2PTS - chain A; structure by X-ray diffraction, 2.00 A resolution.

# Chain A
Protein: Adenylosuccinate lyase
From: Escherichia coli
Notes: EC 4.3.2.2
Reference sequence: P0AB89 (PUR8_ECOLI); numbering as in UniProt (aligned over 1-456)
Chain sequence (462 residues; row label = number of the first residue in the row):
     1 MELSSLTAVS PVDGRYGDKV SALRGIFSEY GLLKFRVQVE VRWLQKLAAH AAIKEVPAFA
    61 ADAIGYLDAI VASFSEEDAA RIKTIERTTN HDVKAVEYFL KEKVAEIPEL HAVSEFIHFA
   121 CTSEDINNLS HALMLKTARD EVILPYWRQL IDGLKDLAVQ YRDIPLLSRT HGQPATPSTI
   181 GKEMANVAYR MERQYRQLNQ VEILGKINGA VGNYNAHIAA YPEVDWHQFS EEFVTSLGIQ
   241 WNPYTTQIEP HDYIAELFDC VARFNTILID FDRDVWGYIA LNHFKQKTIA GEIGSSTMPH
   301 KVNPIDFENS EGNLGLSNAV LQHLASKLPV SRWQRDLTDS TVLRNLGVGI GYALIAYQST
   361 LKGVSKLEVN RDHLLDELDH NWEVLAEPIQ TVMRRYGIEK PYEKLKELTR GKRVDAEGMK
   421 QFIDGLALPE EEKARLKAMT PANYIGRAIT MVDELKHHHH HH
Disordered / not traced: 290-297, 410-412, 459-462
Construct notes: modified residue (1, 134, 184, 191, 298, 393, 419, 439, 451); conflict Leu154 (Ile in P0AB89); expression tag (457-462)
Modified positions: Mse1, Mse134, Mse184, Mse191, Mse298, Mse393, Mse419, Mse439, Mse451 (selenomethionine; parent Met)
Swiss-Prot annotation at these positions:
  - active site (Proton donor/acceptor): His171, Ser295
  - binding site (AMP): Arg15, Tyr16, Asn90 to Asp92, Gln247, Asn309, Arg335, Ser340 to Arg344
  - binding site (N(6)-(1,2-dicarboxyethyl)-AMP): Arg15, Tyr16, Asn90 to Asp92, Thr122, Ser123, Gln247, Ser296, Lys301 to Asn303, Asn309, Arg335, Ser340 to Arg344
  - binding site (fumarate): His91, Thr122, Ser123, Gln247, Ser296, Lys301 to Asn303
  - modified residue (N6-acetyllysine): Lys94, Lys366
  - mutagenesis: His171 (H171A/N: Reduces catalytic activity about 500-fold), Ser295 (S295A: Reduces catalytic activity about 1000-fold)
What the authors report for this chain:
  - mutagenesis - H171A, H171N, S295A (1000-fold): decreased catalytic activity
  - catalytic residues: His91, Thr122, Ser123, His171, Ser296 (proposed by the authors, not directly observed)
  - conformationally variable residues (order/disorder transition): Ala290 to Thr297
  - conformationally variable residues (side-chain flip): His171 (proposed by the authors, not directly observed)

# Summary
From UniProt: active-site residues His171 and Ser295, 13 AMP-binding residues, 19
N(6)-(1,2-dicarboxyethyl)-AMP-binding residues and 8 fumarate-binding residues. From the paper: catalytic
residues His91, Thr122 and Ser123 among others; H171A, H171N and S295A reduce catalytic activity.
Chain A is Adenylosuccinate lyase (Escherichia coli); the structure, Crystal structure of wild type
Escherichia coli adenylosuccinate lyase, was determined by X-ray diffraction together with 2PTQ and 2PTR from
the same study.
